PDB entry 1EEI | X-ray diffraction, 2.00 A resolution | chains E and F of the 5 polymer chains in the assembly

== Chain E (and F) ==
Protein: Protein (cholera toxin B)
From: Vibrio cholerae
Notes: chain F of this document is another copy of the same molecule, construct and numbering; everything in this record applies to it too
UniProtKB: Q57193 (Q57193_VIBCH); residues 1-103 here correspond to UniProt positions 22-124 (UniProt number = residue number + 21)
Chain sequence (103 residues; row label = number of the first residue in the row):
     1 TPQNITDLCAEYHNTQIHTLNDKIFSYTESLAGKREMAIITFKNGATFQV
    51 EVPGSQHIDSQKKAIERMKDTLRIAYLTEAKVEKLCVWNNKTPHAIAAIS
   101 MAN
Cystine bridges: C9-C86
Ligand contacts: 3-nitrophenyl alpha-D-galactopyranoside (GAA): Y12, E51, Q56, H57, Q61, W88, N90, K91

== Chain E / chain F interface ==
Contacting residue pairs - 61 pairs, chain E then chain F:
  T1(E) with R35(F); M37(F); Q49(F); T92(F); P93(F)
  P2(E) with R35(F); I39(F); P93(F)
  Q3(E) with I39(F); T47(F); T92(F); P93(F)
  N4(E) with I39(F)
  I5(E) with T28(F)
  L8(E) with S30(F)
  E11(E) with R35(F), salt bridge
  Y12(E) with A32(F); G33(F), hydrogen bond (side chain-backbone); R35(F)
  I58(E) with G33(F)
  S60(E) with E36(F), hydrogen bond
  Q61(E) with L31(F), hydrogen bond (side chain-backbone); A32(F); G33(F); E36(F)
  A64(E) with S30(F); L31(F), hydrophobic; E36(F)
  R67(E) with E29(F); E66(F), salt bridge; K69(F); D70(F), salt bridge; R73(F)
  M68(E) with E29(F), hydrogen bond (backbone-side chain); L31(F), hydrophobic
  D70(E) with R73(F)
  T71(E) with E29(F), hydrogen bond; R73(F), hydrogen bond
  I74(E) with R73(F); L77(F), hydrophobic
  T78(E) with L77(F)
  A80(E) with L77(F), hydrophobic
  W88(E) with L31(F), hydrophobic
  I96(E) with L31(F)
  A97(E) with S30(F); L31(F), hydrogen bond (backbone-backbone); A32(F)
  A98(E) with E29(F); S30(F)
  I99(E) with T28(F); E29(F), hydrogen bond (backbone-backbone)
  S100(E) with Y27(F); T28(F)
  M101(E) with S26(F); Y27(F), hydrogen bond (backbone-backbone); Y76(F)
  A102(E) with F25(F); S26(F); Y76(F), hydrogen bond (backbone-side chain)
  N103(E) with F25(F); Y76(F)
Interface residues without a listed pair, chain E (31 interface residues in all): V50, K63, I65
Interface residues without a listed pair, chain F (24 interface residues in all): K34

== Summary ==
Chain E and chain F form an interface of 31 and 24 residues respectively, with 10 hydrogen bonds and 3 salt
bridges. Polar pairs include E11(E)-R35(F), R67(E)-E66(F) and R67(E)-D70(F). Bound to chain E: 3-nitrophenyl
alpha-D-galactopyranoside.
Both chains are Protein (cholera toxin B) (Vibrio cholerae). Entry 1EEI (Cholera toxin B-pentamer complexed
with metanitrophenyl-alpha-D-galactose) was determined by X-ray diffraction together with 1FD7, 1EFI and 1EEF
from the same study.
